Entry 8Z4L (electron microscopy, 2.85 A resolution); this record covers chains I and N of the 14 polymer chains in the assembly.

Chain I:
Name: a protein
Amino-acid sequence (609 residues; each row starts with the number of its first residue):
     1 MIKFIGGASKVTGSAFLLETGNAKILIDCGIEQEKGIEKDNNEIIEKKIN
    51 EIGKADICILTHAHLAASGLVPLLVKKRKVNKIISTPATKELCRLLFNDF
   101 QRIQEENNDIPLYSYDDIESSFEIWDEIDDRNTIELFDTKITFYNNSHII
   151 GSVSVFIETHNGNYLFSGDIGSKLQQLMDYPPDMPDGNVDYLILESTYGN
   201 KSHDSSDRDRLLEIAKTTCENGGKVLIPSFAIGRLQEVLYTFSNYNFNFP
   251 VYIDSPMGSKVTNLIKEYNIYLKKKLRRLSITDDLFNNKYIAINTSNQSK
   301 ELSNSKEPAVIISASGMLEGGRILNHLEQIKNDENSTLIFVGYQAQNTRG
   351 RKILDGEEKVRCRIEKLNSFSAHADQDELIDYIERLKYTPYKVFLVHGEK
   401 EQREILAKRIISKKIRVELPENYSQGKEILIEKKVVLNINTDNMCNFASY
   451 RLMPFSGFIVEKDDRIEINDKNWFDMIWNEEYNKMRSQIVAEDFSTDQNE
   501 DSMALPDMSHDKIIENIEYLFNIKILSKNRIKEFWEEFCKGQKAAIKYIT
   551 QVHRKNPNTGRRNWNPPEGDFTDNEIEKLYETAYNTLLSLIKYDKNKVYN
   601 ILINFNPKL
Disordered / not traced: 1-434, 490-503

Chain N:
Molecule: 60-nt RNA strand
Sequence (60 nucleotides; row label = number of the first residue in the row; numbers below 1 keep their minus sign (G-19 is residue -19)):
   -19 GAACAGAAGAACACCUAAACGCGAAGCGCACCUAAUUUCGAAUCCAGCAU
    31 GAGAAGCUAA
Disordered / not traced: -19 to -17, -11 to 2, 38-40

Chain I / chain N interface:
Residue-residue contacts - 17 pairs, chain I then chain N:
  Ser527(I) with U17(N), hydrogen bond to the phosphate; U18(N), phosphate contact
  Lys528(I) with U18(N), hydrogen bond to the phosphate; C19(N), salt bridge to the phosphate
  Asn529(I) with U17(N), hydrogen bond to the phosphate; U18(N), hydrogen bond to the phosphate
  Arg530(I) with U16(N), salt bridge to the phosphate; U17(N), salt bridge to the phosphate
  Asn556(I) with U13(N), hydrogen bond to the phosphate
  Asn558(I) with C12(N), phosphate contact; U13(N), phosphate contact
  Arg561(I) with U13(N), sugar contact
  Asn563(I) with A15(N), hydrogen bond to the sugar; U16(N), sugar contact
  Asn565(I) with U16(N), hydrogen bond to the sugar; U17(N), sugar contact
  Lys608(I) with G20(N), hydrogen bond to the base
Also at the interface, not in a pair above, chain I (13 interface residues in all): Ile525, Val552, Thr559
Also at the interface, not in a pair above, chain N (9 interface residues in all): A14

Summary:
13 residues of chain I face 9 of chain N across their interface, with 8 hydrogen bonds and 3 salt bridges.
Among the polar pairs are Lys608(I)-G20(N), Asn563(I)-A15(N) and Asn565(I)-U16(N).
Here chain I is a protein and chain N is a 60-nt RNA strand. Entry 8Z4L (Cryo-EM structure of CTR-bound type
VII CRISPR-Cas complex at substrate-engaged state I) was determined by electron microscopy, deposited together
with 8YHD, 8YHE, 8Z4J, 8Z99, 8Z9C and 8Z9E.
